Entry 7X3T (electron microscopy, 5.40 A resolution (low resolution: residue-level contacts below are approximate; hydrogen-bond / salt-bridge calls are withheld)); this record covers chains A and I of the 20 polymer chains in the assembly.

== Chain A ==
Molecule: Histone H3
From: Xenopus laevis
Reference sequence: A0A310TTQ1 (A0A310TTQ1_XENLA); residues 0-135 here correspond to UniProt positions 1-136 (UniProt number = residue number + 1)
Amino-acid sequence (136 residues; each row starts with the number of its first residue; numbering starts at 0):
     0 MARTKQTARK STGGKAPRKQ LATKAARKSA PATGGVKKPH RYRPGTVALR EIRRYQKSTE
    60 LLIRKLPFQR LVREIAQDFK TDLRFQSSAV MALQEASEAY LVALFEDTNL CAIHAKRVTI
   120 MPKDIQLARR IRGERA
Disordered / not traced: 0-36, 135

== Chain I ==
Molecule: 354-nt DNA strand
Sequence (354 nucleotides; row label = number of the first residue in the row; numbers below 1 keep their minus sign (DC-9 is residue -9)):
    -9 CCGCGGTACC CTGGAGAATC CCGGTGCCGA GGCCGCTCAA TTGGTCGTAG ACAGCTCTAG
    51 CACCGCTTAA ACGCACGTAC GCGCTGTCCC CCGCGTTTTA ACCGCCAAGG GGATTACTCC
   111 CTAGTCTCCA GGCACGTGTC AGATATATAC ATCCTGAAGC TTGTCGAGAA GCTCGACCTG
   171 GAGAATCCCG GTGCCGAGGC CGCTCAATTG GTCGTAGACA GCTCTAGCAC CGCTTAAACG
   231 CACGTACGCG CTGTCCCCCG CGTTTTAACC GCCAAGGGGA TTACTCCCTA GTCTCCAGGC
   291 ACGTGTCAGA TATATACATC CTGAGCGTAA TCATGGTCAT AGCTGTTTCC TGTG
Disordered / not traced: -9 to 1, 341-344

== How chain A and chain I interact ==
Contacting residue pairs - 22 pairs, chain A then chain I:
  Arg40(A) with DG83(I); DC84(I)
  Tyr41(A) with DA7(I); DA8(I); DG83(I); DC84(I)
  Arg42(A) with DG83(I)
  Pro43(A) with DC82(I); DG83(I)
  Gly44(A) with DC82(I); DG83(I)
  Thr45(A) with DG83(I)
  Val46(A) with DG83(I)
  Ala47(A) with DG83(I)
  Arg49(A) with DA8(I); DT9(I)
  Arg63(A) with DA91(I); DC92(I)
  Lys64(A) with DC92(I)
  Leu65(A) with DC92(I)
  Arg69(A) with DA91(I)
  Arg83(A) with DG100(I)
Also at the interface, not in a pair above, chain A (17 interface residues in all): His39, Pro66, Thr118
Also at the interface, not in a pair above, chain I (13 interface residues in all): DG6, DC81, DG99, DG101

== Summary ==
The interface between chain A and chain I involves 17 residues on one side and 13 on the other.
Chain A is Histone H3 (Xenopus laevis) and chain I is a 354-nt DNA strand; the structure, Cryo-EM structure of
ISW1a-dinucleosome, was determined by electron microscopy (same publication as 7X3V, 7X3W and 7X3X).
